PDB entry 8YHE | electron microscopy, 3.07 A resolution | chains E and N of the 14 polymer chains in the assembly

[Chain E]
Protein: protein structure
Sequence (200 residues; each row starts with the number of its first residue):
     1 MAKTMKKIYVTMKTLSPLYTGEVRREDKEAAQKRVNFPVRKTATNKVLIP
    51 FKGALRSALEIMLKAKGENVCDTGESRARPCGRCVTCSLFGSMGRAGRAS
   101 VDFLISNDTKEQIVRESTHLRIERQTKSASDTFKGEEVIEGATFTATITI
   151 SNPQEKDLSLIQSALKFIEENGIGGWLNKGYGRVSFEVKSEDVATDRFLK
Unresolved in the structure: 1, 200
Ion coordination: Zn2+: Cys71, Cys81, Cys84, Cys87

[Chain N]
Molecule: 52-nt RNA strand
Sequence (52 nucleotides; row label = number of the first residue in the row; numbers below 1 keep their minus sign (G-11 is residue -11)):
   -11 GAACACCCAAUAGCGAAGCGCACCUAAUUUCGAAUCCAGCAUGAGAAGCU
    39 AA
Unresolved in the structure: -11 to 8, 39-40

[How chain E and chain N interact]
Residue-residue contacts (17; chain E residue first):
  Asn36(E) - A26(N)  hydrogen bond to the sugar
  Asn36(E) - G27(N)  hydrogen bond to the base
  Phe37(E) - G27(N)  base contact
  Phe37(E) - C28(N)  base contact
  Arg77(E) - G33(N)  hydrogen bond to the sugar
  Arg77(E) - A34(N)  sugar contact
  Arg79(E) - A35(N)  sugar contact
  Met93(E) - A35(N)  base contact
  Met93(E) - G36(N)  base contact
  Thr118(E) - A26(N)  base contact
  Arg121(E) - G27(N)  base contact
  Asp131(E) - G27(N)  hydrogen bond to the base
  Thr132(E) - C25(N)  hydrogen bond to the base
  Thr132(E) - A26(N)  sugar contact
  Phe133(E) - A26(N)  sugar contact
  Phe133(E) - G27(N)  base contact
  Lys134(E) - A26(N)  hydrogen bond to the sugar
Also at the interface, not in a pair above, chain N (9 interface residues in all): A29

[Overview]
11 residues of chain E and 9 residues of chain N are in contact; the contacts include 6 hydrogen bonds. Polar
pairs include Asn36(E)-G27(N), Asp131(E)-G27(N) and Thr132(E)-C25(N). The Zn2+ site is built by Cys71(E),
Cys81(E), Cys84(E) and Cys87(E).
Here chain E is protein structure and chain N is a 52-nt RNA strand. Entry 8YHE (Cryo-EM structure of
CTR-bound type VII CRISPR-Cas complex at post-state II) was determined by electron microscopy together with
8YHD, 8Z4J, 8Z4L, 8Z99, 8Z9C and 8Z9E from the same study.
